PDB entry 8BOT | electron microscopy, 7.76 A resolution (low resolution: residue-level contacts below are approximate; hydrogen-bond / salt-bridge calls are withheld) | chains U and V of the 25 polymer chains in the assembly

== Chain U ==
Molecule: X-ray repair cross-complementing protein 5
Organism: Homo sapiens
Notes: EC 3.6.4.-
Reference sequence: P13010 (XRCC5_HUMAN); numbering as in UniProt (aligned over 1-732)
Sequence (732 residues; row label = number of the first residue in the row):
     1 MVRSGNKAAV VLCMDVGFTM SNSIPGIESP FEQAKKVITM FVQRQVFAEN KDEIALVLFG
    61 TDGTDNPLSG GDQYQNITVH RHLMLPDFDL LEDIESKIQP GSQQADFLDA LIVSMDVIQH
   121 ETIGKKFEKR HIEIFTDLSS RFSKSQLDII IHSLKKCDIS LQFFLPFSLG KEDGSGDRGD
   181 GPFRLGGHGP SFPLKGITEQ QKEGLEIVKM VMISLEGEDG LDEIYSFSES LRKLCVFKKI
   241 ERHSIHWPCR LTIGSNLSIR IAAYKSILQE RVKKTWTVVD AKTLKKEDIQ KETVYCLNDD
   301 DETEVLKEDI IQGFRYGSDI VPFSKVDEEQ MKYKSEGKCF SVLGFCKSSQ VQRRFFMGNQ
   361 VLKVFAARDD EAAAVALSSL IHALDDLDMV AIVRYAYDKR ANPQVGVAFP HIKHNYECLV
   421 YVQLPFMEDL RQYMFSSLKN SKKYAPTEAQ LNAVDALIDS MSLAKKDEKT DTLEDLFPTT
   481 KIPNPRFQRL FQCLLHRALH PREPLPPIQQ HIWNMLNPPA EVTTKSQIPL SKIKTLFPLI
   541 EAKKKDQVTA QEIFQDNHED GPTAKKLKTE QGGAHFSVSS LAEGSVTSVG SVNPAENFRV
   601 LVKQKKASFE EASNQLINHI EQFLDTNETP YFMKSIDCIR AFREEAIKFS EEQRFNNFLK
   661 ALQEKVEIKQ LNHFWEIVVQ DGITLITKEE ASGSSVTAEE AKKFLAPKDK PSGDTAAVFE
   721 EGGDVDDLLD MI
Unresolved in the structure: 1-5, 171-180, 542-592, 709-732
UniProt features mapped onto this chain:
  - region: Leu138 to Leu165 (Leucine-zipper)
  - motif: Glu720 to Leu728 (EEXXXDL motif)
  - modified residue: Lys144 (N6-acetyllysine), Ser255 (Phosphoserine), Ser258 (Phosphoserine), Lys265 (N6-acetyllysine), Ser318 (Phosphoserine), Lys332 (N6-acetyllysine), Thr535 (Phosphothreonine), Ser577 (Phosphoserine), Ser579 (Phosphoserine), Ser580 (Phosphoserine), Lys660 (N6-acetyllysine), Lys665 (N6-acetyllysine), Thr715 (Phosphothreonine)
  - cross-link (Glycyl lysine isopeptide (Lys-Gly)): Lys195 (interchain with G-Cter in SUMO2), Lys532 (interchain with G-Cter in SUMO2), Lys534 (interchain with G-Cter in SUMO2), Lys566 (interchain with G-Cter in SUMO2), Lys568 (interchain with G-Cter in SUMO2), Lys669 (interchain with G-Cter in SUMO2), Lys688 (interchain with G-Cter in SUMO2)
  - mutagenesis: Glu720 to Glu721 (Abolishes interaction with PRKDC and its recruitment to sites of DNA damage), Asp726 to Asp727 (Abolishes interaction with PRKDC and its recruitment to sites of DNA damage)

== Chain V ==
Molecule: 28-nt DNA strand
Sequence (28 nucleotides; row label = number of the first residue in the row):
    18 GCTAATAAAC TAAAAACTAT TATTATGG

== Chain U / chain V interface ==
Pairs across the interface (44):
  Lys239(U) - DT23(V)
  Ile240(U) - DT23(V)
  Glu241(U) - DT23(V)
  Glu241(U) - DA24(V)
  Arg242(U) - DA22(V)
  Arg242(U) - DT23(V)
  His243(U) - DA21(V)
  His243(U) - DA22(V)
  Ser244(U) - DA22(V)
  Ser244(U) - DT23(V)
  Ser244(U) - DA24(V)
  Ile245(U) - DA21(V)
  Ile245(U) - DT23(V)
  Ile245(U) - DA24(V)
  Trp247(U) - DA24(V)
  Ala263(U) - DA24(V)
  Tyr264(U) - DA24(V)
  Lys265(U) - DA24(V)
  Leu268(U) - DA24(V)
  Leu268(U) - DA26(V)
  Val272(U) - DC27(V)
  Lys273(U) - DT23(V)
  Lys273(U) - DA26(V)
  Lys273(U) - DC27(V)
  Thr275(U) - DC27(V)
  Thr275(U) - DT28(V)
  Trp276(U) - DT28(V)
  Lys291(U) - DT28(V)
  Thr293(U) - DA29(V)
  Thr293(U) - DA30(V)
  Tyr295(U) - DA29(V)
  Lys307(U) - DA29(V)
  Asn359(U) - DA26(V)
  Gln360(U) - DA24(V)
  Gln360(U) - DA25(V)
  Leu362(U) - DA24(V)
  Tyr395(U) - DA24(V)
  Tyr395(U) - DA25(V)
  Tyr397(U) - DA24(V)
  Tyr397(U) - DA25(V)
  Asp398(U) - DA25(V)
  Arg400(U) - DA25(V)
  Arg400(U) - DA26(V)
  Ala401(U) - DA25(V)
Interface residues without a listed pair, chain U (29 interface residues in all): Thr277

== Summary ==
29 residues of chain U and 10 residues of chain V are in contact. UniProt lists 4 mutagenesis sites on chain
U.
Here chain U is X-ray repair cross-complementing protein 5 (Homo sapiens) and chain V is a 28-nt DNA strand.
Entry 8BOT (Cryo-EM structure of NHEJ supercomplex(trimer)) was determined by electron microscopy.
